PDB entry 7QF0 | X-ray diffraction, 2.30 A resolution | chains A and L of the 3 polymer chains in the assembly

# Chain A
Molecule: Spike protein S1
Organism: Severe acute respiratory syndrome coronavirus 2
UniProtKB: P0DTC2 (SPIKE_SARS2); residue numbers follow UniProt; this construct covers 331-528
Sequence (206 residues; numbered 331 to 536; the number before each row is that of its first residue):
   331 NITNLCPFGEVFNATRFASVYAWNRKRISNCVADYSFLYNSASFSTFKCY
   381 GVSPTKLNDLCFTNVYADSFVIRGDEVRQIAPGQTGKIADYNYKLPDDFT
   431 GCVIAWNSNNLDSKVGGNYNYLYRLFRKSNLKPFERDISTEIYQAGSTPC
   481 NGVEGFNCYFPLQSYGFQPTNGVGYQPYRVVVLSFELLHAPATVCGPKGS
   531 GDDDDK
Unresolved in the structure: 331-333, 529-536
Sequence notes: variant Phe367 (Val in P0DTC2); expression tag (529-536)
Disulfide bonds: Cys336-Cys361, Cys379-Cys432, Cys391-Cys525, Cys480-Cys488
Covalently attached groups: N-acetylglucosamine (NAG) linked to Asn343
Bound ions: Na+: Tyr396, Asp398, Val512, Ser514
Curated features (UniProtKB/Swiss-Prot):
  - region: Arg403 to Asp405 (Integrin-binding motif), Asn448 to Phe456 (Immunodominant HLA epitope recognized by the CD8+)
  - glycosylation (N-linked (GlcNAc...) asparagine): Asn331 (complex), Asn343 (complex)
  - natural variant: Gly339 (G339D: In strain: Omicron/BA.1, Omicron/BA.2 and 4 more; G339H: In strain: Omicron/BA.2.75, Omicron/XBB.1.5 and 1 more), Arg346 (R346K: In strain: Mu/B.1.621; R346T: In strain: Omicron/BQ.1.1, Omicron/XBB.1.5 and 1 more), Leu368 (L368I: In strain: Omicron/XBB.1.5, Omicron/EG.5.1), Ser371 (S371F: In strain: Omicron/BA.2, Omicron/BA.2.12.1 and 6 more; S371L: In strain: Omicron/BA.1), Ser373 (S373P: In strain: Omicron/BA.1, Omicron/BA.2 and 7 more), Ser375 (S375F: In strain: Omicron/BA.1, Omicron/BA.2 and 7 more), Thr376 (T376A: In strain: Omicron/BA.2, Omicron/BA.2.12.1 and 5 more), Asp405 (D405N: In strain: Omicron/BA.2, Omicron/BA.2.12.1 and 6 more), Arg408 (R408S: In strain: Omicron/BA.2, Omicron/BA.2.12.1 and 6 more), Lys417 (K417N: In strain: Beta/B.1.351, Omicron/BA.1 and 8 more; K417T: In strain: Gamma/P.1), Asn440 (N440K: In strain: Omicron/BA.1, Omicron/BA.2 and 7 more), Lys444 (K444T: In strain: Omicron/BQ.1.1), 16 further natural variant entries in UniProt
  - mutagenesis: Asn331 (N331Q: Reduced viral infectivity), Asn343 (N343Q: Reduced viral infectivity), Leu452 (L452R: Increased resistance to neutralizing antibodies. Decreases HLA binding to NF9 epitope. Increased binding affinity to human ACE2), Tyr453 (Y453F: Decreased HLA binding to NF9 epitope. Increased binding affinity to human ACE2), Ala475 (A475V: Increased resistance to neutralizing antibodies), Val483 (V483A: Increased resistance to neutralizing antibodies), Glu484 (E484D: Increased replication in human TMEM106B overexpressing cells), Phe490 (F490L: Increased resistance to neutralizing antibodies and human covalescent sera neutralization), Gln493 (Q493N: Reduced host ACE2-binding affinity in vitro; Q493Y: Reduced host ACE2-binding affinity in vitro), Asn501 (N501T: Reduced host ACE2-binding affinity in vitro; N501Y: Increased binding affinity to human ACE2), His519 (H519P: Increased resistance to human covalescent sera neutralization)

# Chain L
Molecule: CV2.2325 light chain
Organism: Homo sapiens
Sequence (214 residues; row label = number of the first residue in the row):
     1 DIQMTQSPSFLSASVGDRVTITCRASQGISSFLAWYQQKPGKAPKLLIYG
    51 ASTLQSGVTSRFSGSGSGTEFTLTISSLQPEDFATYYCQRLDSYPPITFG
   101 QGTRLEIKRTVAAPSVFIFPPSDEQLKSGTASVVCLLNNFYPREAKVQWK
   151 VDNALQSGNSQESVTEQDSKDSTYSLSSTLTLSKADYEKHKVYACEVTHQ
   201 GLSSPVTKSFNRGE
Disulfide bonds: Cys23-Cys88, Cys135-Cys195

# Chain A / chain L interface
Contacting residue pairs (20):
  Arg403(A) with Phe32(L); Asp92(L), salt bridge
  Arg408(A) with Tyr94(L), hydrogen bond
  Thr415(A) with Tyr94(L)
  Lys417(A) with Asp92(L), salt bridge
  Tyr453(A) with Phe32(L)
  Ser494(A) with Phe32(L)
  Tyr495(A) with Phe32(L)
  Gly496(A) with Ser30(L), hydrogen bond (backbone-side chain)
  Gln498(A) with Ser30(L); Ser67(L), hydrogen bond
  Thr500(A) with Gly28(L)
  Asn501(A) with Gly28(L); Ser30(L), hydrogen bond
  Gly502(A) with Gln27(L); Gly28(L), hydrogen bond (backbone-backbone)
  Val503(A) with Gln27(L)
  Tyr505(A) with Ile2(L), hydrophobic; Arg90(L), hydrogen bond; Asp92(L), hydrogen bond
Also at the interface, not in a pair above, chain A (17 interface residues in all): Gln409, Gly416, Gln493
Also at the interface, not in a pair above, chain L (13 interface residues in all): Ile29, Ser31, Gly68, Ser93
From the paper, about this interface:
  - epitope / paratope residues, chain A: Asn501(A)

# Summary
Chain A and chain L form an interface of 17 and 13 residues respectively; the contacts include 7 hydrogen
bonds and 2 salt bridges. Polar pairs include Arg403(A)-Asp92(L), Lys417(A)-Asp92(L) and Arg408(A)-Tyr94(L).
Covalently linked N-acetylglucosamine: at Asn343(A). From UniProt: 11 mutagenesis sites on chain A. The paper
reports the epitope/paratope residue Asn501(A).
Chain A is Spike protein S1 (Severe acute respiratory syndrome coronavirus 2) and chain L is CV2.2325 light
chain (Homo sapiens); the structure, Crystal structure of the SARS-CoV-2 RBD in complex with the human
antibody CV2.2325, was determined by X-ray diffraction.
